PDB entry 9ES5 | electron microscopy, 3.50 A resolution | chains c and d of the 14 polymer chains in the assembly

[Chain c (and d)]
Molecule: 10 kDa heat shock protein, mitochondrial
Source organism: Homo sapiens
Notes: chain d of this document is another copy of the same molecule, construct and numbering; everything in this record applies to it too
UniProtKB: P61604 (CH10_HUMAN); residues 1-102 here = UniProt positions 1-102
Chain sequence (102 residues; row label = number of the first residue in the row):
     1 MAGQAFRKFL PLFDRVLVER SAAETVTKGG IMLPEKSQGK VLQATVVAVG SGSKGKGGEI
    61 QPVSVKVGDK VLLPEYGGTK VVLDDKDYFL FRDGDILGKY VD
Disordered / not traced: 1-2
Curated features (UniProtKB/Swiss-Prot):
  - modified residue: A2 (N-acetylalanine), K8 (N6-acetyllysine), K28 (N6-succinyllysine), K40 (N6-acetyllysine), K54 (N6-malonyllysine), K56 (N6-acetyllysine), K66 (N6-acetyllysine), K70 (N6-acetyllysine), T79 (Phosphothreonine), K80 (N6-acetyllysine), K86 (N6-acetyllysine), K99 (N6-acetyllysine)

[Chain c / chain d interface]
Pairs across the interface (26; chain c residue first):
  K8(c) - Y100(d)
  K8(c) - V101(d)
  K8(c) - D102(d)
  F9(c) - G98(d)
  F9(c) - K99(d)
  F9(c) - Y100(d)  hydrophobic
  L10(c) - G98(d)
  L10(c) - K99(d)  hydrogen bond (backbone-backbone)
  L10(c) - V101(d)  hydrophobic
  P11(c) - L97(d)
  P11(c) - G98(d)
  L12(c) - S64(d)
  L12(c) - V65(d)  hydrophobic
  L12(c) - I96(d)
  L12(c) - L97(d)  hydrogen bond (backbone-backbone)
  L12(c) - G98(d)
  L12(c) - K99(d)
  F13(c) - D93(d)
  F13(c) - G94(d)
  R15(c) - G94(d)  hydrogen bond (side chain-backbone)
  R15(c) - I96(d)  hydrogen bond (side chain-backbone)
  R15(c) - L97(d)
  G57(c) - K56(d)
  T79(c) - L97(d)
  V81(c) - L72(d)  hydrophobic
  L90(c) - L97(d)  hydrophobic
Interface residues without a listed pair, chain d (14 interface residues in all): D95

[Summary]
The interface between chain c and chain d involves 11 residues on one side and 14 on the other; the contacts
include 4 hydrogen bonds. Polar pairs include R15(c)-G94(d), R15(c)-I96(d) and L10(c)-K99(d).
Both chains are 10 kDa heat shock protein, mitochondrial (Homo sapiens). Entry 9ES5 (ADP:BeF3-bound human
mitochondrial Hsp60-Hsp10 half-football complex) was determined by electron microscopy, deposited together
with 9ES0, 9ES1, 9ES4, 9H5S and 9H5T.
